7PC7 - chains A and E; structure by X-ray diffraction, 2.10 A resolution.

== Chain A ==
Molecule: Gamma-1-syntrophin, Annexin A2
Organism: Homo sapiens
UniProtKB: chimeric construct of Q9NSN8, P07355: residues 54-140 from Q9NSN8 (SNTG1_HUMAN) positions 54-143 (same numbers); residues 140-461 from P07355 positions 22-339 (UniProt number = residue number - 122)
Sequence (414 residues; each row starts with the number of its first residue; note: 10 numbers in that range are skipped by the numbering (no residue carries them; nothing is unmodelled there); a row labelled like 140A-140K holds insertion residues (140A, then the next letters in order)):
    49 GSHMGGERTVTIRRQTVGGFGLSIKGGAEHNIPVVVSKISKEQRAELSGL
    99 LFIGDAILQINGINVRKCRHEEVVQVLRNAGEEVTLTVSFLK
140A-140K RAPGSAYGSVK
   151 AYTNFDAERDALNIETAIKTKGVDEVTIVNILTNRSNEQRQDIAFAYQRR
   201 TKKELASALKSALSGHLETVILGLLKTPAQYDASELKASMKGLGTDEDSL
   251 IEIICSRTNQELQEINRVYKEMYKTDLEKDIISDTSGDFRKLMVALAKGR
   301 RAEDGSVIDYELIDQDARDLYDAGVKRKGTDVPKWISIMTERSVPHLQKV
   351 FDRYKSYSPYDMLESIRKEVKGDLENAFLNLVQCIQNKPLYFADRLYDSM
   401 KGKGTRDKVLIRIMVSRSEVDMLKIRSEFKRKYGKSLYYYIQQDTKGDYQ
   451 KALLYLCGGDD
Unresolved in the structure: 49-53, 140A-140K
Construct notes: expression tag (49-53); linker (140D); conflict Glu-188 (Ala66 in P07355)
Metal / ion sites: Ca2+ site 1: Gly-172, Val-173, Glu-175; Ca2+ site 2: Lys-210, Leu-213, Glu-218; Ca2+ site 3: Met-240, Gly-242, Gly-244, Asp-284; Ca2+ site 4: Thr-245, Glu-247; Ca2+ site 5: Gly-324, Arg-327, Gly-329, Glu-369; Ca2+ site 6: Ser-356, Met-400, Gly-402, Gly-404, Asp-444
Swiss-Prot annotation at these positions:
  - modified residue: Tyr-140G (Phosphotyrosine), Ser-140I (Phosphoserine), Lys-171 (N6-acetyllysine), Lys-274 (N6-acetyllysine), Ser-306 (Phosphoserine), Tyr-321 (Phosphotyrosine), Lys-349 (N6-acetyllysine)
  - cross-link: Lys-171 (Glycyl lysine isopeptide (Lys-Gly) (interchain with G-Cter in SUMO1))

== Chain E ==
Molecule: Phosphatidylinositol 3,4,5-trisphosphate 3-phosphatase and dual-specificity protein phosphatase PTEN
Notes: EC 3.1.3.16, 3.1.3.48, 3.1.3.67
UniProtKB: P60484 (PTEN_HUMAN); residues 91-100 here correspond to UniProt positions 394-403 (UniProt number = residue number + 303)
Sequence (10 residues; numbered 91 to 100; the number before each row is that of its first residue):
    91 EDQHTQITKV
Modified residues: Lys-99 (N(6)-acetyllysine; ALY)
Swiss-Prot annotation at these positions:
  - motif: Thr-98 to Val-100 (PDZ domain-binding)
  - modified residue: Thr-98 (Phosphothreonine)

== Chain A / chain E interface ==
Contacting residue pairs (29):
  Gly-67(A) with Val-100(E)
  Phe-68(A) with Val-100(E), hydrogen bond (backbone-backbone)
  Gly-69(A) with Lys-99(E); Val-100(E), hydrogen bond (backbone-backbone)
  Leu-70(A) with Thr-98(E); Lys-99(E); Val-100(E), hydrogen bond (backbone-backbone)
  Ser-71(A) with Thr-98(E); Lys-99(E)
  Ile-72(A) with Gln-96(E); Ile-97(E); Thr-98(E), hydrogen bond (backbone-backbone)
  Lys-73(A) with Thr-95(E); Gln-96(E)
  Gly-74(A) with Gln-96(E), hydrogen bond (backbone-backbone)
  Glu-77(A) with Gln-96(E)
  His-78(A) with Asp-92(E); His-94(E), hydrogen bond (side chain-backbone); Thr-95(E)
  Ser-85(A) with Ile-97(E)
  Lys-86(A) with Lys-99(E)
  Ile-87(A) with Lys-99(E)
  Ser-88(A) with Lys-99(E)
  His-118(A) with Gln-96(E); Thr-98(E), hydrogen bond
  Val-122(A) with Thr-98(E); Val-100(E), hydrophobic
  Leu-125(A) with Val-100(E), hydrophobic
  Arg-126(A) with Thr-98(E)
Interface residues without a listed pair, chain E (9 interface residues in all): Gln-93

== In short ==
18 residues of chain A and 9 residues of chain E are in contact; the contacts include 7 hydrogen bonds. Polar
contacts include Phe-68(A)/Val-100(E), His-78(A)/His-94(E) and His-118(A)/Thr-98(E). The Ca2+ site 1 is built
by Gly-172(A), Val-173(A) and Glu-175(A).
Chain A is Gamma-1-syntrophin, Annexin A2 (Homo sapiens) and chain E is Phosphatidylinositol
3,4,5-trisphosphate 3-phosphatase and dual-specificity protein phosphatase PTEN; the structure, The PDZ domain
of SNTG1 complexed with the acetylated PDZ-binding motif of PTEN, was determined by X-ray diffraction together
with 7PC3, 7PC4, 7PC5, 7PC8, 7QQL and 7QQN from the same study.
